PDB entry 5TYD | X-ray diffraction, 1.90 A resolution | chains A and D of the 4 polymer chains in the assembly

[Chain A]
Protein: DNA-directed DNA/RNA polymerase mu
Organism: Homo sapiens
Notes: EC 2.7.7.7
UniProt: Q9NP87 (DPOLM_HUMAN); numbering as in UniProt; present here: 132-397, 410-494
Amino-acid sequence (356 residues; row label = number of the first residue in the row; note: 12 numbers in that range are skipped by the numbering (no residue carries them; nothing is unmodelled there)):
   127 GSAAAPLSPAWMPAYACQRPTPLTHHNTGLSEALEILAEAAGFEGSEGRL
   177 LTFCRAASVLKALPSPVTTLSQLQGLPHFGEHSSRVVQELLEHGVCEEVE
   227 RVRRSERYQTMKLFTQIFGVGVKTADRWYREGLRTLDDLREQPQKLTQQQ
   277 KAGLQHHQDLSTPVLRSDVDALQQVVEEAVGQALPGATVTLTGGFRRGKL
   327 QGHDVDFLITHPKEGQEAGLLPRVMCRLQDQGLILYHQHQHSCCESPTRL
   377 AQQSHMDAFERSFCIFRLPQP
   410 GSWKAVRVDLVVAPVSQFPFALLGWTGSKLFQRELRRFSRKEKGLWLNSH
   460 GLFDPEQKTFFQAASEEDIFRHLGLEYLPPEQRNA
Not modelled in the structure: 127-136, 365-384
Sequence notes: expression tag (127-131); conflict Gly410 (Pro in Q9NP87)
Swiss-Prot annotation at these positions:
  - region: Arg323 to Asp332 (Involved in ssDNA binding)
  - binding site (Mg(2+)): Asp330, Asp332, Asp418
  - site: Gly433 (Responsible for the low discrimination between dNTP and rNTP)
Covalent attachments: 2,3-dihydroxy-1,4-dithiobutane (DTT) linked to Cys180
Bound ions: Na+: Thr241, Ile243, Val246 (shared with 1 residue of chain P); Mg2+ site 1: Asp330, Asp332, Asp418 (together with dTTP) (shared with 2 residues of chain P); Mg2+ site 2: Asp330, Asp332 (together with dTTP, pyrophosphate) (shared with 1 residue of chain P)
Ligand contacts: pyrophosphate / dTTP: Gly319, Gly320, Arg323, Lys325, Gly328, His329, Asp330, Asp332, Gly433, Trp434, Thr435, Gly436, Ser437, Lys438, Gln441
From the paper describing this entry:
  - conformationally variable residues (side-chain flip): His329

[Chain D]
Molecule: 4-nt DNA strand
Sequence (4 nucleotides; each row starts with the number of its first residue):
     1 GCCG

[Interface between chain A and chain D]
Residue-residue contacts (15; chain A residue first):
  Ala140(A) - DG4(D)  phosphate contact
  Gly174(A) - DG1(D)  hydrogen bond to the base
  Arg175(A) - DG1(D)  salt bridge to the phosphate
  Thr178(A) - DG1(D)  hydrogen bond to the base
  Thr178(A) - DC2(D)  sugar contact
  Phe179(A) - DG1(D)  sugar contact
  Pro203(A) - DC3(D)  phosphate contact
  His204(A) - DC2(D)  sugar contact
  His204(A) - DC3(D)  hydrogen bond to the phosphate
  Phe205(A) - DC3(D)  phosphate contact
  Gly206(A) - DC2(D)  hydrogen bond to the phosphate
  Glu207(A) - DC2(D)  hydrogen bond to the phosphate
  His208(A) - DG1(D)  salt bridge to the phosphate
  His208(A) - DC2(D)  hydrogen bond to the phosphate
  Ser209(A) - DC2(D)  hydrogen bond to the phosphate
Also at the interface, not in a pair above, chain A (15 interface residues in all): Arg181, Leu202, Ser210

[Overview]
15 residues of chain A and 4 residues of chain D are in contact; the contacts include 7 hydrogen bonds and 2
salt bridges. Polar pairs include Gly174(A)-DG1(D), Thr178(A)-DG1(D) and His204(A)-DC3(D). Ligands of chain A:
pyrophosphate / dTTP. From UniProt: 3 Mg2+-binding residues on chain A. The paper reports conformational
variability at His329(A).
Here chain A is DNA-directed DNA/RNA polymerase mu (Homo sapiens) and chain D is a 4-nt DNA strand. Entry 5TYD
(DNA Polymerase Mu Reactant Complex, 10 mM Mg2+ (45 min)) was determined by X-ray diffraction, deposited
together with 5TXX, 5TXZ, 5TYB, 5TYC, 5TYE, 5TYF and 7 further entries.
